6H7B - chains A and C of the 4 polymer chains in the assembly; structure by X-ray diffraction, 1.89 A resolution.

Chain A (and C):
Protein: Polyadenylate-binding protein
Source organism: Leishmania major
Notes: chain C of this document is another copy of the same molecule, construct and numbering; everything in this record applies to it too
UniProtKB: E9AFX7 (E9AFX7_LEIMA); residue numbers follow UniProt; this construct covers 482-560
Sequence (92 residues; each row starts with the number of its first residue):
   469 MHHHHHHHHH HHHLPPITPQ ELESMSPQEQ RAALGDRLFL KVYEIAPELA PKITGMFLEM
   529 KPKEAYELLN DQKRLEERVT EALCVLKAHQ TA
Disordered / not traced: 469-481, 560 (chain C: 469-481, 559-560)
Differences from the reference sequence: initiating methionine (469); expression tag (470-481)
Reported in the primary citation:
  - self-association interface (contacts with another copy of this molecule); pairs are residue here / residue on that copy: C552-C552 (disulfide)
  - conformationally variable residues (side-chain flip): K520, E527

Chain A / chain C interface:
Cross-chain cystine bridges: C552(A)-C552(C)
Residue-residue contacts (11; chain A residue first):
  T548(A) - A556(C)
  C552(A) - E549(C)
  C552(A) - C552(C)  disulfide
  C552(A) - V553(C)
  V553(A) - E549(C)
  K555(A) - C552(C)
  A556(A) - E545(C)
  A556(A) - T548(C)
  A556(A) - E549(C)
  H557(A) - E545(C)
  T559(A) - E545(C)
From the paper, about this interface:
  - residue pairs: C552(A)-C552(C) (covalent link)

Overview:
Chain A and chain C form an interface of 7 and 6 residues respectively; the contacts include 1 disulfide bond.
The authors report a contact between C552(A) and C552(C). From the paper: conformational variability at
K520(A) and E527(A); a self-association interface involving C552(A).
Both chains are Polyadenylate-binding protein (Leishmania major). Entry 6H7B (Structure of Leishmania PABP1
(domain J) complexed with a peptide containing the PAM2 motif of eIF4E4) was determined by X-ray diffraction
together with 6H7A from the same study.
